Entry 4NRL (X-ray diffraction, 2.72 A resolution); this record covers chains A and B of the 6 polymer chains in the assembly.

[Chain A]
Molecule: Hemagglutinin HA1 chain
Organism: Influenza B virus
UniProtKB: P03460 (HEMA_INBLE); residues 1-346 here correspond to UniProt positions 16-361 (UniProt number = residue number + 15)
Chain sequence (346 residues; row label = number of the first residue in the row):
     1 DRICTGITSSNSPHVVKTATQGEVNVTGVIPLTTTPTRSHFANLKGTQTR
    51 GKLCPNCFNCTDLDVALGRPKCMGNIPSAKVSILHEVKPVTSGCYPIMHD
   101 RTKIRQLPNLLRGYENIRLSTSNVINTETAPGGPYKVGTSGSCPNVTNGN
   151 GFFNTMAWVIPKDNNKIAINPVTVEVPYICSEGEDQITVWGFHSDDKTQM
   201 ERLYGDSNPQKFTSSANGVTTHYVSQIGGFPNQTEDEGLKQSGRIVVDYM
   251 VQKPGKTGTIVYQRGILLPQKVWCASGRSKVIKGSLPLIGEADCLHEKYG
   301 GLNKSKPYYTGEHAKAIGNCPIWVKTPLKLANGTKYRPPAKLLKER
Disordered / not traced: 342-346
Sequence notes: conflict Arg38 (Lys53 in P03460), Ile76 (Thr91 in P03460), Val90 (Ala105 in P03460), Thr147 (Ala162 in P03460), Ile167 (Thr182 in P03460); engineered mutation Tyr95 (Phe110 in P03460)
Disulfide bonds: Cys54-Cys57, Cys60-Cys72, Cys94-Cys143, Cys180-Cys274, Cys294-Cys320
Covalent attachments: N-acetylglucosamine (NAG) linked to Asn25, Asn145, Asn232, Asn303, Asn332
UniProt features mapped onto this chain:
  - site: Arg346 (Cleavage)
  - glycosylation (N-linked (GlcNAc...) asparagine): Asn25, Asn59, Asn165, Asn232, Asn303, Asn332

[Chain B]
Molecule: Hemagglutinin HA2 chain
Organism: Influenza B virus
UniProtKB: P03460 (HEMA_INBLE); residues 1-176 here correspond to UniProt positions 362-537 (UniProt number = residue number + 361)
Chain sequence (182 residues; row label = number of the first residue in the row):
     1 GFFGAIAGFLEGGWEGMIAGWHGYTSHGAHGVAVAADLKSTQEAINKITK
    51 NLNSLSELEVKNLQRLSGAMNELHDEILELDEKVDDLRADTISSQIELAV
   101 LLSNEGIINSEDEHLLALERKLKKMLGPSAVEIGNGCFETKHKCNQTCLD
   151 RIAAGTFNAGDFSLPTFDSLNITAASGALVPR
Disordered / not traced: 171-182
Sequence notes: conflict Ser54 (Tyr415 in P03460); expression tag (177-182)
Disulfide bonds: Cys144-Cys148
Covalent attachments: N-acetylglucosamine (NAG) linked to Asn145
UniProt features mapped onto this chain:
  - glycosylation (N-linked (GlcNAc...) asparagine): Asn145, Asn171

[How chain A and chain B interact]
Cross-chain cystine bridges: Cys4(A)-Cys137(B)
Contacting residue pairs - 138 pairs, chain A then chain B:
  Asp1(A) - His27(B)
  Asp1(A) - Gly28(B)
  Asp1(A) - His30(B)  salt bridge
  Asp1(A) - Phe138(B)
  Asp1(A) - Glu139(B)
  Asp1(A) - Thr140(B)  hydrogen bond (backbone-backbone)
  Asp1(A) - His142(B)
  Asp1(A) - Lys143(B)
  Asp1(A) - Cys144(B)  hydrogen bond (side chain-backbone)
  Arg2(A) - Thr25(B)
  Arg2(A) - Ser26(B)
  Arg2(A) - His27(B)  hydrogen bond (backbone-backbone)
  Arg2(A) - Ile133(B)
  Arg2(A) - Cys137(B)
  Arg2(A) - Phe138(B)
  Arg2(A) - Glu139(B)  salt bridge
  Ile3(A) - Thr25(B)
  Ile3(A) - Leu122(B)  hydrophobic
  Ile3(A) - Leu126(B)  hydrophobic
  Ile3(A) - Gly136(B)
  Ile3(A) - Cys137(B)
  Ile3(A) - Phe138(B)  hydrogen bond (backbone-backbone)
  Ile3(A) - Thr140(B)
  Ile3(A) - Cys144(B)  hydrophobic
  Ile3(A) - Ile152(B)  hydrophobic
  Cys4(A) - Tyr24(B)
  Cys4(A) - Thr25(B)  hydrogen bond (backbone-backbone)
  Cys4(A) - Gly136(B)
  Cys4(A) - Cys137(B)  disulfide
  Thr5(A) - Gly23(B)
  Thr5(A) - Leu115(B)
  Thr5(A) - Leu118(B)
  Thr5(A) - Glu119(B)
  Thr5(A) - Gly136(B)  hydrogen bond (backbone-backbone)
  Gly6(A) - Met17(B)
  Gly6(A) - His22(B)
  Gly6(A) - Gly23(B)  hydrogen bond (backbone-backbone)
  Gly6(A) - Leu115(B)
  Ile7(A) - Gly13(B)
  Ile7(A) - Trp14(B)  hydrogen bond (backbone-backbone)
  Ile7(A) - Trp21(B)
  Ile7(A) - Glu111(B)
  Ile7(A) - Leu115(B)  hydrophobic
  Thr8(A) - Gly13(B)
  Thr8(A) - Trp14(B)  hydrogen bond (side chain-backbone)
  Thr8(A) - Met17(B)  hydrogen bond (side chain-backbone)
  Thr8(A) - Gly20(B)
  Thr8(A) - Trp21(B)  hydrogen bond (backbone-backbone)
  Ser9(A) - Gly13(B)
  Ser9(A) - Trp14(B)  hydrogen bond (backbone-backbone)
  Ser9(A) - Glu15(B)
  Val16(A) - Asn104(B)
  Lys17(A) - Leu101(B)
  Lys17(A) - Asn104(B)
  Thr18(A) - Leu101(B)
  Thr18(A) - Glu105(B)
  Ala19(A) - Leu101(B)
  Ala19(A) - Glu105(B)  hydrogen bond (backbone-side chain)
  Thr20(A) - Glu105(B)  hydrogen bond
  Gln21(A) - Ile108(B)
  Gln21(A) - Asn109(B)
  Val26(A) - Ile108(B)  hydrophobic
  Ile30(A) - Ile48(B)  hydrophobic
  Leu32(A) - Leu52(B)  hydrophobic
  Leu32(A) - Val100(B)  hydrophobic
  Leu84(A) - Arg65(B)
  Val87(A) - Asn71(B)  hydrogen bond (backbone-side chain)
  Lys88(A) - Glu72(B)
  Lys103(A) - Leu73(B)
  Gln106(A) - Met70(B)
  Gln106(A) - Asn71(B)
  Gln106(A) - Glu72(B)
  Asn109(A) - Met70(B)
  Leu110(A) - Met70(B)
  Gly113(A) - Ser67(B)  hydrogen bond (backbone-side chain)
  Tyr249(A) - Met70(B)
  Arg278(A) - Ser67(B)
  Ser279(A) - Ser67(B)  hydrogen bond (backbone-side chain)
  Lys280(A) - Asn62(B)  hydrogen bond
  Lys280(A) - Gln64(B)
  Val281(A) - Gln64(B)
  Val281(A) - Arg65(B)  hydrogen bond (backbone-backbone)
  Ile282(A) - Arg65(B)
  Lys283(A) - Arg65(B)
  Pro307(A) - Ser56(B)
  Tyr308(A) - Leu55(B)  hydrogen bond (side chain-backbone)
  Tyr308(A) - Ile96(B)
  His313(A) - Leu63(B)
  His313(A) - Asp85(B)
  His313(A) - Ala89(B)
  Lys315(A) - Leu63(B)
  Lys315(A) - Gln64(B)  hydrogen bond (side chain-backbone)
  Lys315(A) - Arg65(B)
  Lys315(A) - Asp81(B)  salt bridge
  Lys315(A) - Asp85(B)  salt bridge
  Ala316(A) - Asn62(B)
  Ala316(A) - Leu63(B)  hydrogen bond (backbone-backbone)
  Ile317(A) - Asn62(B)
  Ile317(A) - Gln64(B)
  Gly318(A) - Asn62(B)  hydrogen bond (backbone-side chain)
  Ile322(A) - Leu58(B)
  Ile322(A) - Ile92(B)  hydrophobic
  Ile322(A) - Ile96(B)  hydrophobic
  Trp323(A) - Ala89(B)
  Trp323(A) - Ser93(B)
  Val324(A) - Ser93(B)
  Lys325(A) - Asp90(B)  salt bridge
  Lys325(A) - Ser93(B)  hydrogen bond (backbone-side chain)
  Lys325(A) - Glu97(B)  salt bridge
  Thr326(A) - Glu97(B)
  Leu328(A) - Ile96(B)  hydrophobic
  Leu328(A) - Glu97(B)
  Lys329(A) - Asn104(B)  hydrogen bond (backbone-side chain)
  Leu330(A) - Ile48(B)
  Leu330(A) - Leu52(B)  hydrophobic
  Leu330(A) - Ser103(B)
  Leu330(A) - Asn104(B)
  Leu330(A) - Ile107(B)  hydrophobic
  Ala331(A) - Ile48(B)
  Ala331(A) - Asn104(B)  hydrogen bond (backbone-side chain)
  Ala331(A) - Ile107(B)
  Asn332(A) - Trp21(B)
  Asn332(A) - Ile48(B)
  Gly333(A) - Trp21(B)
  Thr334(A) - Trp21(B)
  Thr334(A) - His22(B)
  Thr334(A) - Glu111(B)
  Lys335(A) - Glu111(B)  hydrogen bond (backbone-side chain)
  Arg337(A) - Leu10(B)  hydrogen bond (side chain-backbone)
  Arg337(A) - Glu11(B)  hydrogen bond (side chain-backbone)
  Arg337(A) - Gly12(B)  hydrogen bond (side chain-backbone)
  Arg337(A) - Gly13(B)
  Pro338(A) - Gly12(B)
  Pro338(A) - Gly13(B)  hydrogen bond (backbone-backbone)
  Pro339(A) - Gly13(B)
  Pro339(A) - Glu15(B)
  Ala340(A) - Gly13(B)  hydrogen bond (backbone-backbone)
  Ala340(A) - Trp14(B)  hydrophobic
Other interface residues (no listed pair), chain A (59 interface residues in all): Val24, Glu297
Other interface residues (no listed pair), chain B (72 interface residues in all): Gly1, Ala29, Ile45, Asn51, Val60, Gly68, Ser94, Asp112, Leu149

[Summary]
Chain A and chain B form an interface of 59 and 72 residues respectively; the contacts include 1 disulfide
bond, 32 hydrogen bonds and 6 salt bridges. Polar contacts include Asp1(A)-His30(B), Arg2(A)-Glu139(B) and
Lys315(A)-Asp81(B). Covalently linked N-acetylglucosamine: at Asn25(A), Asn145(A), Asn232(A), Asn303(A) and
Asn332(A).
Here chain A is Hemagglutinin HA1 chain and chain B is Hemagglutinin HA2 chain, both from Influenza B virus.
Entry 4NRL (Structure of hemagglutinin with F95Y mutation of influenza virus B/Lee/40) was determined by X-ray
diffraction (same publication as 4NRJ and 4NRK).
